Entry 1IGI (X-ray diffraction, 2.70 A resolution); this record covers chains L and H.

# Chain L
Name: IGG2A-kappa 26-10 fab (light chain)
From: Mus musculus
Notes: antibody fragment or engineered binder
Sequence (219 residues; row label = number of the first residue in the row; a row labelled like 27A-27E holds insertion residues (27A, then the next letters in order)):
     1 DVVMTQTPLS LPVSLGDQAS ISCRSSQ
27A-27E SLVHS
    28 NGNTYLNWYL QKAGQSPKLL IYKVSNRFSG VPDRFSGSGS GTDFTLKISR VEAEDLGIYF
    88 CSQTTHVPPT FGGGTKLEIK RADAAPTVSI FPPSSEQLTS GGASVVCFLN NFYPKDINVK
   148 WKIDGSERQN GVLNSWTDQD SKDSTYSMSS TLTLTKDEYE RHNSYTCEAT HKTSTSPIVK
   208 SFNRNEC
Disordered / not traced: 214
Differences from the reference sequence: conflict Thr-7 (Ser in S52028), Leu-27B (Ile29 in S52028), Asn-34 (Glu39 in S52028), Ala-40 (Pro45 in S52028), Ile-85 (Val90 in S52028), Phe-87 (Tyr92 in S52028), Ser-89 (Phe94 in S52028), Thr-91 (Gly96 in S52028), Thr-92 (Ser97 in S52028), Lys-103 (Asn108 in S52028)
Disulfide bonds: Cys-23/Cys-88, Cys-134/Cys-194

# Chain H
Name: IGG2A-kappa 26-10 fab (heavy chain)
From: Mus musculus
Notes: antibody fragment or engineered binder
Sequence (218 residues; each row starts with the number of its first residue; note: 15 numbers in that range are skipped by the numbering (no residue carries them; nothing is unmodelled there); a row labelled like 82A-82C holds insertion residues (82A, then the next letters in order)):
     1 EVQLQQSGPE LVKPGASVRM SCKSSGYIFT DFYMNWVRQS HGKSLDYIGY IS
   52A P
    53 YSGVTGYNQK FKGKATLTVD KSSSTAYMEL
82A-82C RSL
    83 TSEDSAVYYC AGSSGNKW
100A-100B AM
   101 DYWGHGASVT VSSAKTTAPS VYPLAPVCGD
   133 TTGSSVTLGC LVKGYFPEPV TL
   156 TW
   162 NSGSLSSG
   171 VHTFPAVLQS
   183 DLYTLSSSVT VTSS
   198 TWP
   202 SQSIT
   208 CNVAHPASST KVDKKI
   226 EP
Disordered / not traced: 1
Differences from the reference sequence: conflict Lys-13 (Arg in S38950), Arg-19 (Lys in S38950), Met-20 (Ile in S38950), 27 further conflict positions vs the reference (S38950) not listed; insertion (94-95)
Disulfide bonds: Cys-22/Cys-92, Cys-142/Cys-208

# How chain L and chain H interact
Residue-residue contacts (78; chain L residue first):
  Asp-1(L) / Lys-62(H)  salt bridge
  His-27D(L) / Trp-100(H)
  Tyr-32(L) / Asn-98(H)
  Tyr-32(L) / Lys-99(H)
  Tyr-32(L) / Trp-100(H)  hydrophobic
  Asn-34(L) / Trp-100(H)
  Asn-34(L) / Ala-100A(H)
  Tyr-36(L) / Ala-100A(H)
  Tyr-36(L) / Met-100B(H)  hydrogen bond (side chain-backbone)
  Tyr-36(L) / Trp-103(H)
  Gln-38(L) / Gln-39(H)  hydrogen bond
  Gln-38(L) / Tyr-91(H)
  Gln-42(L) / Tyr-91(H)
  Ser-43(L) / Tyr-91(H)
  Ser-43(L) / Gly-104(H)  hydrogen bond (side chain-backbone)
  Ser-43(L) / His-105(H)
  Pro-44(L) / Trp-103(H)
  Leu-46(L) / Ala-100A(H)  hydrophobic
  Leu-46(L) / Met-100B(H)
  Leu-46(L) / Asp-101(H)
  Tyr-49(L) / Lys-99(H)
  Tyr-49(L) / Ala-100A(H)  hydrophobic
  Lys-50(L) / Asn-98(H)
  Lys-50(L) / Lys-99(H)
  Phe-55(L) / Asp-101(H)
  Ile-85(L) / Gly-42(H)
  Phe-87(L) / Lys-43(H)
  Phe-87(L) / Leu-45(H)  hydrophobic
  Thr-91(L) / Trp-100(H)
  Val-94(L) / Gln-61(H)
  Pro-95(L) / Asn-60(H)
  Pro-95(L) / Gln-61(H)
  Pro-95(L) / Lys-62(H)
  Pro-96(L) / Tyr-47(H)
  Phe-98(L) / Val-37(H)  hydrophobic
  Phe-98(L) / Leu-45(H)
  Phe-98(L) / Tyr-47(H)
  Gly-100(L) / Lys-43(H)
  Gly-101(L) / Lys-43(H)
  Ile-117(L) / Cys-128(H)  hydrogen bond (backbone-side chain)
  Phe-118(L) / Leu-124(H)
  Phe-118(L) / Ala-125(H)
  Phe-118(L) / Pro-126(H)  hydrophobic
  Phe-118(L) / Thr-139(H)
  Pro-119(L) / Ala-125(H)
  Pro-119(L) / Cys-128(H)
  Ser-121(L) / Tyr-122(H)
  Ser-121(L) / Pro-123(H)
  Glu-123(L) / Pro-123(H)
  Gln-124(L) / Tyr-122(H)
  Ser-127(L) / Tyr-122(H)
  Ser-131(L) / Leu-143(H)
  Ser-131(L) / Lys-145(H)
  Val-133(L) / Leu-124(H)  hydrophobic
  Phe-135(L) / Leu-124(H)  hydrophobic
  Phe-135(L) / Gly-141(H)
  Phe-135(L) / Phe-174(H)  hydrophobic
  Phe-135(L) / Ser-188(H)
  Phe-135(L) / Ser-189(H)
  Phe-135(L) / Ser-190(H)
  Asn-137(L) / Thr-139(H)
  Asn-137(L) / Phe-174(H)
  Asn-137(L) / Ser-190(H)  hydrogen bond
  Asn-138(L) / His-172(H)  hydrogen bond
  Leu-160(L) / Val-177(H)  hydrophobic
  Leu-160(L) / Thr-186(H)
  Ser-162(L) / Phe-174(H)
  Ser-162(L) / Pro-175(H)  hydrogen bond (side chain-backbone)
  Trp-163(L) / Pro-175(H)
  Thr-164(L) / Thr-173(H)
  Thr-164(L) / Phe-174(H)
  Ser-174(L) / His-172(H)  hydrogen bond
  Ser-174(L) / Phe-174(H)
  Met-175(L) / Phe-174(H)
  Ser-176(L) / Ser-188(H)  hydrogen bond
  Thr-180(L) / Lys-145(H)  hydrogen bond
  Ser-208(L) / Cys-128(H)
  Phe-209(L) / Cys-128(H)
Other interface residues (no listed pair), chain L (48 interface residues in all): Gly-99, Ser-116, Asn-161, Thr-178
Other interface residues (no listed pair), chain H (42 interface residues in all): Asp-46, Val-127, Leu-140, Gln-179

# Summary
Chain L and chain H form an interface of 48 and 42 residues respectively, with 10 hydrogen bonds and 1 salt
bridge. Polar contacts include Asp-1(L)/Lys-62(H), Tyr-36(L)/Met-100B(H) and Gln-38(L)/Gln-39(H).
Here chain L is IGG2A-kappa 26-10 fab (light chain) and chain H is IGG2A-kappa 26-10 fab (heavy chain), both
from Mus musculus. Entry 1IGI (26-10 fab:digoxin complex-affinity and specificity due to surface
complementarity) was determined by X-ray diffraction (same publication as 1IGJ).
